PDB entry 8E2X | electron microscopy, 3.30 A resolution | chains A and C of the 4 polymer chains in the assembly

== Chain A ==
Name: VP1
Source organism: Human enterovirus 71
UniProtKB: G9I191 (G9I191_HE71); residues 1-297 here correspond to UniProt positions 566-862 (UniProt number = residue number + 565)
Chain sequence (297 residues; row label = number of the first residue in the row):
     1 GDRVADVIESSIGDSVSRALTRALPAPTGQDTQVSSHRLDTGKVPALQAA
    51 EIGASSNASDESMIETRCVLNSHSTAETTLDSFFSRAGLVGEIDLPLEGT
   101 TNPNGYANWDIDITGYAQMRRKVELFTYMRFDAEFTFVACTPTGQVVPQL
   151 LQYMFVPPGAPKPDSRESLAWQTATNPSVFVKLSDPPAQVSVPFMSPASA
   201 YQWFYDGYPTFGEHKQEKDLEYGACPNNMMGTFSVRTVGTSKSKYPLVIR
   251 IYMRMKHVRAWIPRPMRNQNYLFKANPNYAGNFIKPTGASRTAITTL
Small-molecule neighbours: sphingosine (SPH): Ile111, Asp112, Ile113, Thr114, Phe131, Phe135, Phe137, Phe155, Val190, Val192, Met195, Tyr201, Trp203, Gly223, Cys225, Asn228, Met230, Phe233, Met253, Ala275
From the paper describing this entry:
  - mutagenesis - N102H, M119L: unchanged stability in response to high temperatures
  - mutagenesis - K162E: increased binding to shSCARB2
  - mutagenesis - K162E (4-6 degC): increased stability
  - mutagenesis - K162E: decreased binding to heparan

== Chain C ==
Name: VP3
Source organism: Human enterovirus 71
UniProtKB: G9I191 (G9I191_HE71); residues 1-242 here correspond to UniProt positions 324-565 (UniProt number = residue number + 323)
Chain sequence (242 residues; each row starts with the number of its first residue):
     1 GFPTELKPGTNQFLTTDDGVSAPILPNFHPTPCIHIPGEVRNLLELCQVE
    51 TILEVNNVPTNATSLMERLRFPVSAQAGKGELCAVFRADPGRSGPWQSTL
   101 LGQLCGYYTQWSGSLEVTFMFTGSFMATGKMLIAYTPPGGPLPKDRATAM
   151 LGTHVIWDFGLQSSVTLVIPWISNTHYRAHARDGVFDYYTTGLVSIWYQT
   201 NYVVPIGAPNTAYIIALAAAQKNFTMKLCKDASDILQTGTIQ

== How chain A and chain C interact ==
Pairs across the interface (173):
  Gln30(A) - Lys222(C)  hydrogen bond (backbone-backbone)
  Gln30(A) - Asn223(C)
  Thr32(A) - Asn223(C)
  Ala46(A) - Val165(C)
  Ala46(A) - Thr166(C)  hydrogen bond (backbone-backbone)
  Leu47(A) - Gln162(C)
  Leu47(A) - Ser164(C)
  Leu47(A) - Val165(C)  hydrophobic
  Gln48(A) - Ser164(C)  hydrogen bond (backbone-side chain)
  Gln48(A) - Thr166(C)
  Ala49(A) - Ser164(C)  hydrogen bond (backbone-side chain)
  Ala50(A) - Met120(C)  hydrophobic
  Ala50(A) - Ser164(C)  hydrogen bond (backbone-side chain)
  Ala50(A) - Leu217(C)  hydrophobic
  Glu51(A) - Ser163(C)  hydrogen bond
  Ser55(A) - Gln48(C)  hydrogen bond (side chain-backbone)
  Ser55(A) - Val49(C)
  Ser55(A) - Glu50(C)  hydrogen bond (side chain-backbone)
  Ser56(A) - Glu50(C)  hydrogen bond (backbone-side chain)
  Ser56(A) - Glu116(C)
  Ser56(A) - Thr118(C)
  Ser56(A) - Thr166(C)  hydrogen bond
  Ala58(A) - Gln221(C)  hydrogen bond (backbone-side chain)
  Ser59(A) - Gln221(C)
  Asp60(A) - Ser114(C)  hydrogen bond
  Asp60(A) - Val168(C)
  Asp60(A) - Pro170(C)
  Asp60(A) - Gln221(C)
  Met63(A) - Thr166(C)
  Met63(A) - Val168(C)  hydrophobic
  Ile64(A) - Thr153(C)
  Ile64(A) - Pro170(C)  hydrophobic
  Asn71(A) - Asn223(C)  hydrogen bond (side chain-backbone)
  His73(A) - Ser112(C)  hydrogen bond
  His73(A) - His176(C)  hydrogen bond
  His73(A) - Tyr177(C)
  His73(A) - Thr225(C)
  Thr75(A) - Asn42(C)  hydrogen bond (backbone-side chain)
  Thr75(A) - Leu44(C)
  Thr75(A) - Thr225(C)
  Glu77(A) - Tyr108(C)  hydrogen bond (backbone-side chain)
  Glu77(A) - Lys227(C)
  Glu77(A) - Leu228(C)  hydrogen bond (side chain-backbone)
  Glu77(A) - Cys229(C)  hydrogen bond (side chain-backbone)
  Thr78(A) - Asn42(C)  hydrogen bond
  Thr78(A) - Leu43(C)  hydrogen bond (backbone-backbone)
  Thr78(A) - Leu44(C)
  Thr78(A) - Tyr108(C)
  Thr78(A) - Met226(C)
  Thr79(A) - Asn42(C)  hydrogen bond (backbone-side chain)
  Leu80(A) - Val40(C)  hydrophobic
  Leu80(A) - Arg41(C)
  Leu80(A) - Asn42(C)
  Phe83(A) - Leu43(C)  hydrophobic
  Phe83(A) - Tyr107(C)  hydrophobic
  Phe83(A) - Tyr108(C)
  Arg86(A) - Thr15(C)
  Arg86(A) - Thr16(C)
  Arg86(A) - Cys229(C)
  Ala87(A) - Thr15(C)  hydrogen bond (backbone-backbone)
  Thr114(A) - Ile241(C)
  Gly115(A) - Gln237(C)
  Gly115(A) - Ile241(C)
  Tyr116(A) - Ile241(C)
  Ala117(A) - Leu236(C)
  Ala117(A) - Gln237(C)
  Ala117(A) - Ile241(C)
  Gln118(A) - Ala232(C)
  Gln118(A) - Ile235(C)
  Arg120(A) - Ile241(C)
  Arg121(A) - Gln103(C)  hydrogen bond
  Arg121(A) - Tyr107(C)
  Arg121(A) - Leu236(C)
  Lys122(A) - Tyr107(C)
  Leu125(A) - Leu104(C)  hydrophobic
  Phe126(A) - Val40(C)  hydrophobic
  Phe126(A) - Leu43(C)  hydrophobic
  Phe126(A) - Leu46(C)  hydrophobic
  Arg130(A) - Pro30(C)
  Arg130(A) - Thr31(C)  hydrogen bond (side chain-backbone)
  Arg130(A) - Cys33(C)
  Glu134(A) - Gly19(C)
  Glu134(A) - Ser21(C)  hydrogen bond
  Thr136(A) - Phe13(C)
  Val138(A) - Phe13(C)  hydrophobic
  Phe155(A) - Ile24(C)  hydrophobic
  Pro177(A) - Ile24(C)
  Pro186(A) - Asn11(C)
  Pro187(A) - Phe13(C)  hydrophobic
  Gln189(A) - Phe13(C)
  Gln189(A) - Ser21(C)  hydrogen bond
  Val190(A) - Ser21(C)
  Val190(A) - Ala22(C)
  Val190(A) - Ile24(C)  hydrophobic
  Ser191(A) - Ser21(C)
  Ser191(A) - Ala22(C)  hydrogen bond (backbone-backbone)
  Ser191(A) - Pro23(C)
  Ser191(A) - Ile24(C)  hydrogen bond (backbone-backbone)
  Val192(A) - Ile24(C)  hydrophobic
  Pro193(A) - Phe28(C)  hydrophobic
  Phe194(A) - Phe28(C)
  Phe194(A) - Pro30(C)
  Met195(A) - Phe28(C)  hydrophobic
  Ser196(A) - Thr31(C)  hydrogen bond (backbone-side chain)
  Pro197(A) - Thr31(C)
  Ala198(A) - Thr31(C)
  Ser199(A) - Pro32(C)  hydrogen bond (side chain-backbone)
  Ser199(A) - Ile34(C)
  Tyr252(A) - Phe13(C)  hydrophobic
  Arg254(A) - Asp17(C)  hydrogen bond (side chain-backbone)
  Arg254(A) - Asp18(C)  salt bridge
  Arg254(A) - Gly19(C)
  Arg259(A) - Cys33(C)
  Arg259(A) - Glu39(C)  salt bridge
  Ala260(A) - Glu39(C)
  Ala260(A) - Val40(C)  hydrogen bond (backbone-backbone)
  Trp261(A) - Cys33(C)  hydrophobic
  Trp261(A) - Ile36(C)  hydrogen bond (side chain-backbone)
  Trp261(A) - Pro37(C)
  Trp261(A) - Gly38(C)
  Trp261(A) - Glu39(C)
  Ile262(A) - Pro37(C)
  Ile262(A) - Gly38(C)  hydrogen bond (backbone-backbone)
  Pro263(A) - Val40(C)
  Pro263(A) - Leu46(C)  hydrophobic
  Met266(A) - Gln103(C)
  Met266(A) - Tyr107(C)  hydrophobic
  Arg267(A) - Leu236(C)
  Asn268(A) - Leu236(C)
  Gln269(A) - Leu236(C)
  Asn270(A) - Leu236(C)
  Asn270(A) - Gln237(C)
  Asn270(A) - Thr238(C)  hydrogen bond
  Tyr271(A) - Leu236(C)  hydrogen bond (backbone-backbone)
  Tyr271(A) - Ile241(C)  hydrophobic
  Leu272(A) - Gln242(C)  hydrogen bond (backbone-backbone)
  Phe273(A) - Ile241(C)
  Phe273(A) - Gln242(C)
  Lys274(A) - Ile241(C)
  Lys274(A) - Gln242(C)  hydrogen bond (backbone-backbone)
  Ile284(A) - Leu65(C)
  Pro286(A) - Arg68(C)
  Thr287(A) - Gln97(C)  hydrogen bond (backbone-side chain)
  Thr287(A) - Gln103(C)
  Gly288(A) - Arg68(C)
  Gly288(A) - Gln97(C)
  Ala289(A) - Asn57(C)  hydrogen bond (backbone-side chain)
  Ala289(A) - Arg68(C)
  Ala289(A) - Ser93(C)
  Ser290(A) - Asn57(C)
  Ser290(A) - Pro59(C)
  Ser290(A) - Thr60(C)
  Ser290(A) - Arg68(C)  hydrogen bond
  Arg291(A) - Val55(C)  hydrogen bond (side chain-backbone)
  Arg291(A) - Asn57(C)  hydrogen bond
  Arg291(A) - Val58(C)
  Arg291(A) - Val85(C)  hydrogen bond (side chain-backbone)
  Arg291(A) - Phe86(C)
  Thr292(A) - Val58(C)
  Ala293(A) - Val58(C)
  Ile294(A) - Val55(C)
  Ile294(A) - Asn56(C)
  Ile294(A) - Val58(C)
  Ile294(A) - Phe71(C)  hydrophobic
  Ile294(A) - Cys83(C)
  Ile294(A) - Ala84(C)  hydrophobic
  Ile294(A) - Val85(C)  hydrogen bond (backbone-backbone)
  Thr295(A) - Leu82(C)
  Thr295(A) - Cys83(C)
  Thr295(A) - Val85(C)
  Thr296(A) - Val85(C)
  Leu297(A) - Arg87(C)
  Leu297(A) - Leu193(C)  hydrophobic
Other interface residues (no listed pair), chain A (90 interface residues in all): Ser17, Ala23, Gly29, Ser74, Tyr128, Ala200, Lys256
Other interface residues (no listed pair), chain C (95 interface residues in all): Val20, Leu25, His35, Glu54, Gly94, Pro95, Ser98, Leu100, Leu142, Val155, Trp157, Asp158

== Overview ==
90 residues of chain A and 95 residues of chain C are in contact, with 46 hydrogen bonds and 2 salt bridges.
Polar pairs include Arg254(A)-Asp18(C), Arg259(A)-Glu39(C) and Gln48(A)-Ser164(C). Sphingosine is bound
between chain A and chain C. From the paper: K162E of chain A increases binding to shSCARB2; K162E of chain A
increases stability.
Here chain A is VP1 and chain C is VP3, both from Human enterovirus 71. Entry 8E2X (Purification of
Enterovirus A71, strain 4643, WT capsid) was determined by electron microscopy together with 8E2Y, 8E31, 8E38,
8E39, 8E3A, 8E3B and 8E3C from the same study.
